PDB entry 4HLC | X-ray diffraction, 1.55 A resolution | chains A and B

# Chain A (and B)
Protein: Thymidylate kinase
Source organism: Staphylococcus aureus subsp. aureus
Notes: EC 2.7.4.9; fragment: tmk; chain B of this document is another copy of the same molecule, construct and numbering; everything in this record applies to it too
Reference sequence: Q6GJI9 (KTHY_STAAR); residues 1-205 here = UniProt positions 1-205
Amino-acid sequence (205 residues; row label = number of the first residue in the row):
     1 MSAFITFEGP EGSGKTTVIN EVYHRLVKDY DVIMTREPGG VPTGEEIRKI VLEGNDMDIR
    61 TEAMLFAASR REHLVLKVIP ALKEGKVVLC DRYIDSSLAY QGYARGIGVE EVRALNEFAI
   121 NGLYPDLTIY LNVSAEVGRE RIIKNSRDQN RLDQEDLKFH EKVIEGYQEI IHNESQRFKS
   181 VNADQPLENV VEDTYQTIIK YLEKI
Not modelled in the structure: 1, 145-151, 204-205 (chain B: 1, 147-152, 205)
Small-molecule neighbours: T05 (4-{[(3S)-3-(5-methyl-2,4-dioxo-3,4-dihydropyrimidin-1(2H)-yl)piperidin-1-yl]sulfonyl}-2-(3-methylphenoxy)benzoic acid): E37, P38, I47, R48, V51, L52, F66, S69, R70, R92, Y93, S96, S97, Y100, Q101

# Interface between chain A and chain B
Pairs across the interface (41; chain A residue first):
  T43(A) - I50(B)
  T43(A) - M57(B)
  E46(A) - I50(B)
  I47(A) - I50(B)
  I50(A) - T43(B)
  I50(A) - E46(B)
  I50(A) - I50(B)  hydrophobic
  D58(A) - R71(B)  salt bridge
  D58(A) - E72(B)
  R60(A) - R71(B)
  R60(A) - F118(B)  hydrogen bond (side chain-backbone)
  R60(A) - N121(B)
  T61(A) - R71(B)
  T61(A) - E72(B)  hydrogen bond
  A63(A) - F118(B)  hydrophobic
  M64(A) - A67(B)  hydrophobic
  M64(A) - A68(B)  hydrophobic
  M64(A) - R71(B)
  M64(A) - F118(B)  hydrophobic
  M64(A) - A119(B)  hydrophobic
  A67(A) - M64(B)  hydrophobic
  A68(A) - M64(B)  hydrophobic
  R71(A) - D58(B)  salt bridge
  R71(A) - R60(B)
  R71(A) - T61(B)
  R71(A) - M64(B)
  E72(A) - D58(B)
  E72(A) - T61(B)  hydrogen bond
  V75(A) - D58(B)
  I107(A) - F118(B)  hydrophobic
  E111(A) - F118(B)
  L115(A) - L115(B)  hydrophobic
  L115(A) - F118(B)  hydrophobic
  F118(A) - R60(B)  hydrogen bond (backbone-side chain)
  F118(A) - A63(B)  hydrophobic
  F118(A) - M64(B)  hydrophobic
  F118(A) - I107(B)  hydrophobic
  F118(A) - E111(B)
  F118(A) - L115(B)  hydrophobic
  A119(A) - M64(B)  hydrophobic
  N121(A) - R60(B)  hydrogen bond
Other interface residues (no listed pair), chain A (25 interface residues in all): N55, M57, L65, V112, E117
Other interface residues (no listed pair), chain B (24 interface residues in all): I47, L65, V75, V112, E117

# Overview
Chain A and chain B form an interface of 25 and 24 residues respectively, with 5 hydrogen bonds and 2 salt
bridges. Among the polar pairs are D58(A)-R71(B), R60(A)-F118(B) and T61(A)-E72(B). Chain A binds compound
T05.
Both chains are Thymidylate kinase (Staphylococcus aureus subsp. aureus). Entry 4HLC (Sulfonylpiperidines as
Novel, Antibacterial Inhibitors of Gram-Positive Thymidylate Kinase (TMK): Compound 5) was determined by X-ray
diffraction, deposited together with 4HLD.
